PDB entry 9J5V | electron microscopy, 2.86 A resolution | chains A and S of the 5 polymer chains in the assembly

# Chain A
Molecule: Guanine nucleotide-binding protein G(i) subunit alpha-1
Source organism: Bos taurus
Reference sequence: P63097 (GNAI1_BOVIN); residue numbers follow UniProt; this construct covers 1-354
Sequence (354 residues; row label = number of the first residue in the row):
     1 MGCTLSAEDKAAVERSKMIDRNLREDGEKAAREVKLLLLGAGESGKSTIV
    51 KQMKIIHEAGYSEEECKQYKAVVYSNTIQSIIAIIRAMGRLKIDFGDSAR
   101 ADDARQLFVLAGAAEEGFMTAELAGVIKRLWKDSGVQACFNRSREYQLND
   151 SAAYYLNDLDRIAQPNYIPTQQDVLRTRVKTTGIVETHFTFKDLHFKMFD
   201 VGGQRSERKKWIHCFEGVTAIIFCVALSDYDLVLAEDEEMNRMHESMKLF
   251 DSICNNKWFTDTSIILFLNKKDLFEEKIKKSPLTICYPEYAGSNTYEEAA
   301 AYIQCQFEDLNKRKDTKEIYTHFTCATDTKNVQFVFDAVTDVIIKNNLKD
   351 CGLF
Disordered / not traced: 1-5, 55-181
UniProt features mapped onto this chain:
  - region: Lys-35 to Thr-48 (G1 motif), Asp-173 to Thr-181 (G2 motif), Phe-196 to Arg-205 (G3 motif), Ile-265 to Asp-272 (G4 motif), Thr-324 to Thr-329 (G5 motif)
  - binding site (GTP): Glu-43 to Thr-48, Asp-150, Ser-151, Leu-175 to Arg-178, Asp-200 to Gln-204, Asn-269 to Asp-272, Ala-326
  - binding site (Mg(2+)): Ser-47, Thr-181
  - lipidation: Gly-2 (N-myristoyl glycine), Cys-3 (S-palmitoyl cysteine)

# Chain S
Molecule: scFv16
Source organism: Mus musculus
Notes: antibody fragment or engineered binder
Sequence (260 residues; row label = number of the first residue in the row):
     1 DVQLVESGGGLVQPGGSRKLSCSASGFAFSSFGMHWVRQAPEKGLEWVAY
    51 ISSGSGTIYYADTVKGRFTISRDDPKNTLFLQMTSLRSEDTAMYYCVRSI
   101 YYYGSSPFDFWGQGTTLTVSSGGGGSGGGGSGGGGSDIVMTQATSSVPVT
   151 PGESVSISCRSSKSLLHSNGNTYLYWFLQRPGQSPQLLIYRMSNLASGVP
   201 DRFSGSGSGTAFTLTISRLEAEDVGVYYCMQHLEYPLTFGAGTKLELKAA
   251 AASSEDLYFQ
Disordered / not traced: 1, 122-135, 248-260

# Interface between chain A and chain S
Residue-residue contacts (15):
  Ser-6(A) / His-167(S)
  Ser-6(A) / Tyr-173(S)  hydrogen bond
  Ala-7(A) / His-232(S)
  Ala-7(A) / Tyr-235(S)  hydrophobic
  Ala-11(A) / Tyr-101(S)  hydrophobic
  Ala-12(A) / Tyr-101(S)
  Glu-14(A) / Ser-52(S)  hydrogen bond
  Glu-14(A) / Ser-53(S)
  Glu-14(A) / Gly-56(S)
  Glu-14(A) / Thr-57(S)  hydrogen bond
  Arg-15(A) / Ser-31(S)
  Arg-15(A) / Ile-100(S)
  Arg-15(A) / Tyr-101(S)
  Arg-15(A) / Tyr-102(S)
  Met-18(A) / Gly-54(S)
Interface residues without a listed pair, chain A (8 interface residues in all): Glu-8
Interface residues without a listed pair, chain S (16 interface residues in all): Tyr-50, Asn-169, Leu-233

# In short
8 residues of chain A face 16 of chain S across their interface, with 3 hydrogen bonds. Among the polar pairs
are Ser-6(A)/Tyr-173(S), Glu-14(A)/Ser-52(S) and Glu-14(A)/Thr-57(S). Curated annotation (UniProt) lists 22
GTP-binding residues and Mg2+-binding residues Ser-47(A) and Thr-181(A) on chain A.
Here chain A is Guanine nucleotide-binding protein G(i) subunit alpha-1 (Bos taurus) and chain S is scFv16
(Mus musculus). Entry 9J5V (Human Lysophosphatidic Acid Receptor 1-Gi complex bound to CpY) was determined by
electron microscopy.
